PDB entry 7Y24 | electron microscopy, 3.25 A resolution | chains A and E of the 6 polymer chains in the assembly

== Chain A ==
Name: Guanine nucleotide-binding protein G(o) subunit alpha
Organism: Homo sapiens
UniProt: P09471 (GNAO_HUMAN); the construct has insertions or renumbered stretches relative to UniProt, so the offset changes along the chain: 5-54 = UniProt 5-54; 171-173 = UniProt 55-57; 182-231 = UniProt 182-231; 242-354 = UniProt 242-354
Sequence (224 residues; each row starts with the number of its first residue; note: 126 numbers in that range are skipped by the numbering (no residue carries them; nothing is unmodelled there)):
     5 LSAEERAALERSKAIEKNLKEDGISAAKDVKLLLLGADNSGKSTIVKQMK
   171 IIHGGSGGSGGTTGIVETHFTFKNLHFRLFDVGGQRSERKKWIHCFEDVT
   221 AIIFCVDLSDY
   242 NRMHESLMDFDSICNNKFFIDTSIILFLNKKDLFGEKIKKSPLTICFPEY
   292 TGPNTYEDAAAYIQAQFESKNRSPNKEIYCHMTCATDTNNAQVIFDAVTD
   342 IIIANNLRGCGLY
Unresolved in the structure: 171-182
Construct notes: engineered mutation Asp42 (Gly in P09471), Asn43 (Glu in P09471), Asp227 (Ala in P09471), Asp230 (Gly in P09471), Asp250 (Leu in P09471), Ala332 (Ile in P09471), Ile335 (Val in P09471); linker (174-181)
Swiss-Prot annotation at these positions:
  - region: Lys35 to Ala41, Ser44 to Thr48 (G1 motif), Phe197 to Arg206 (G3 motif), Ile266 to Asp273 (G4 motif), Thr324 to Thr329 (G5 motif)
  - binding site (GTP): Lys46, Ser47, Thr48, Asn270, Asp273, Cys325
  - binding site (Mg(2+)): Ser47, Thr182
  - modified residue: Gln205 (5-glutamyl histamine), Cys351 (ADP-ribosylcysteine)
  - lipidation: Cys351 (S-palmitoyl cysteine)

== Chain E ==
Name: Somatostatin receptor type 2
Organism: Homo sapiens
UniProt: P30874 (SSR2_HUMAN); residues 1-327 here = UniProt positions 1-327
Sequence (327 residues; row label = number of the first residue in the row):
     1 MDMADEPLNGSHTWLSIPFDLNGSVVSTNTSNQTEPYYDLTSNAVLTFIY
    51 FVVCIIGLCGNTLVIYVILRYAKMKTITNIYILNLAIADELFMLGLPFLA
   101 MQVALVHWPFGKAICRVVMTVDGINQFTSIFCLTVMSIDRYLAVVHPIKS
   151 AKWRRPRTAKMITMAVWGVSLLVILPIMIYAGLRSNQWGRSSCTINWPGE
   201 SGAWYTGFIIYTFILGFLVPLTIICLCYLFIIIKVKSSGIRVGSSKRKKS
   251 EKKVTRMVSIVVAVFIFCWLPFYIFNVSSVSMAISPTPALKGMFDFVVVL
   301 TYANSCANPILYAFLSDNFKKSFQNVL
Unresolved in the structure: 1-40, 200-201, 327
Disulfide bonds: Cys115-Cys193

== Interface between chain A and chain E ==
Residue-residue contacts (22; chain A residue first):
  Glu318(A) - Val242(E)
  Asp337(A) - Ile240(E)
  Ala338(A) - Ile240(E)  hydrophobic
  Asp341(A) - Ile240(E)
  Ile343(A) - Pro147(E)  hydrophobic
  Asn347(A) - Ala143(E)
  Asn347(A) - Pro147(E)
  Asn347(A) - Arg154(E)
  Leu348(A) - Val144(E)  hydrophobic
  Arg349(A) - Asn318(E)
  Gly350(A) - Thr78(E)  hydrogen bond (backbone-side chain)
  Cys351(A) - Arg140(E)  hydrogen bond (backbone-side chain)
  Cys351(A) - Ala143(E)  hydrophobic
  Gly352(A) - Leu315(E)
  Gly352(A) - Ser316(E)
  Leu353(A) - Arg140(E)
  Leu353(A) - Lys253(E)
  Leu353(A) - Met257(E)
  Tyr354(A) - Ser250(E)  hydrogen bond
  Tyr354(A) - Lys253(E)  hydrogen bond (backbone-side chain)
  Tyr354(A) - Leu315(E)
  Tyr354(A) - Asp317(E)  hydrogen bond (backbone-backbone)
Other interface residues (no listed pair), chain A (14 interface residues in all): Ile344
Other interface residues (no listed pair), chain E (19 interface residues in all): Lys234, Gly243, Ser244, Val254

== Summary ==
14 residues of chain A and 19 residues of chain E are in contact, with 5 hydrogen bonds. Among the polar pairs
are Gly350(A)-Thr78(E), Cys351(A)-Arg140(E) and Tyr354(A)-Ser250(E). From UniProt: 6 GTP-binding residues and
Mg2+-binding residues Ser47(A) and Thr182(A) on chain A.
Chain A is Guanine nucleotide-binding protein G(o) subunit alpha and chain E is Somatostatin receptor type 2,
both from Homo sapiens; the structure, Cryo-EM structure of the octreotide-bound SSTR2-miniGo-scFv16 complex,
was determined by electron microscopy, deposited together with 7Y26 and 7Y27.
